PDB entry 9BI8 | X-ray diffraction, 2.25 A resolution | chains A and B

# Chain A (and B)
Name: Mitogen-activated protein kinase kinase kinase kinase 1
From: Homo sapiens
Notes: EC 2.7.11.1; chain B of this document is another copy of the same molecule, construct and numbering; everything in this record applies to it too
UniProt: Q92918 (M4K1_HUMAN); residue numbers follow UniProt; this construct covers 2-293
Chain sequence (311 residues; each row starts with the number of its first residue; numbers below 1 keep their minus sign (Met-14 is residue -14)):
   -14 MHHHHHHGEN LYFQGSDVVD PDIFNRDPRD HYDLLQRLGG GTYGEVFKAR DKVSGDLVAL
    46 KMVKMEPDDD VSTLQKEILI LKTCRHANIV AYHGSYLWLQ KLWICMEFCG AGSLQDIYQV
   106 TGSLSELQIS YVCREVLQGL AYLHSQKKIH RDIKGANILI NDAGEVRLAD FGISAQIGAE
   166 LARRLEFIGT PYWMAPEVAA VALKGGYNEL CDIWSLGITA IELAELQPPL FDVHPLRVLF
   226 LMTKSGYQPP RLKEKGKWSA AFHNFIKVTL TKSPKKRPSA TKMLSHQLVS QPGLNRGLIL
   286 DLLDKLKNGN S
Unresolved in the structure: -14 to 5, 296
Construct notes: initiating methionine (-14); expression tag (-13 to 1, 294-296); conflict Glu165 (Thr in Q92918), Glu171 (Ser in Q92918)
Small-molecule neighbours: A1APL ((3R,4S)-4-methyloxolan-3-yl [(6P)-8-amino-7-fluoro-6-(8-methyl-2,3-dihydro-1H-pyrido[2,3-b][1,4]oxazin-7-yl)isoquinolin-3-yl]carbamate): Leu23, Thr27, Tyr28, Val31, Ala44, Lys46, Val75, Met91, Glu92, Phe93, Cys94, Gly95, Ala96, Gly97, Asp101, Ala141, Asn142, Leu144, Ala154, Phe156, Gln161
Curated features (UniProtKB/Swiss-Prot):
  - active site: Asp137 (Proton acceptor)
  - binding site (ATP): Leu23 to Val31, Lys46
  - modified residue: Thr175 (Phosphothreonine)

# Chain A / chain B interface
Residue-residue contacts (102):
  Ile138(A) with Trp178(B)
  Lys139(A) with Trp178(B)
  Arg168(A) with Phe172(B), hydrogen bond (side chain-backbone); Ile173(B); Gly174(B)
  Leu170(A) with Pro220(B), hydrophobic; Leu221(B); Leu224(B), hydrophobic
  Glu171(A) with Phe172(B)
  Phe172(A) with Leu166(B), hydrophobic; Arg169(B); Ile173(B), hydrophobic; Ala187(B)
  Ile173(A) with Leu224(B), hydrophobic
  Pro176(A) with Pro220(B); Leu224(B), hydrophobic; Met227(B)
  Tyr177(A) with Ile203(B); Pro213(B), hydrophobic; Pro214(B); Leu215(B); Phe216(B), hydrophobic; Val218(B), hydrogen bond (side chain-backbone); Pro220(B); Val223(B), hydrophobic
  Trp178(A) with Ile138(B); Lys139(B); Trp199(B); Ser200(B), hydrogen bond (backbone-side chain); Ile203(B); Thr204(B); Glu207(B), hydrogen bond; Pro213(B), hydrophobic
  Met179(A) with Trp199(B), hydrogen bond (backbone-side chain); Met227(B)
  Ala180(A) with Trp199(B); Arg262(B)
  Pro181(A) with Trp199(B); Arg262(B)
  Glu182(A) with Tyr192(B); Cys196(B); Lys257(B); Pro259(B); Arg262(B), salt bridge
  Val183(A) with Tyr192(B), hydrophobic; Cys196(B), hydrophobic
  Ala184(A) with Leu224(B), hydrophobic; Thr228(B)
  Ala185(A) with Thr228(B)
  Val186(A) with Val186(B), hydrophobic; Gly190(B); Gly191(B)
  Leu188(A) with Phe225(B), hydrophobic; Thr228(B)
  Gly190(A) with Val183(B); Val186(B)
  Gly191(A) with Glu182(B); Val183(B); Val186(B)
  Tyr192(A) with Val183(B)
  Asn193(A) with Glu182(B), hydrogen bond
  Cys196(A) with Glu182(B)
  Trp199(A) with Trp178(B); Met179(B), hydrogen bond (side chain-backbone); Ala180(B); Pro181(B)
  Ser200(A) with Trp178(B), hydrogen bond (side chain-backbone)
  Ile203(A) with Tyr177(B); Trp178(B)
  Thr204(A) with Trp178(B)
  Glu207(A) with Trp178(B), hydrogen bond
  Pro213(A) with Tyr177(B), hydrophobic; Trp178(B), hydrophobic
  Pro214(A) with Tyr177(B)
  Leu215(A) with Tyr177(B)
  Phe216(A) with Tyr177(B), hydrophobic
  Val218(A) with Tyr177(B), hydrogen bond (backbone-side chain)
  His219(A) with Glu51(B), salt bridge; Asp53(B), salt bridge; Tyr177(B)
  Pro220(A) with Pro176(B); Tyr177(B)
  Leu221(A) with Glu51(B); Gly163(B); Leu166(B), hydrophobic; Ala167(B)
  Arg222(A) with Asp53(B), salt bridge
  Val223(A) with Tyr177(B), hydrophobic
  Leu224(A) with Leu166(B), hydrophobic; Leu170(B), hydrophobic; Pro176(B), hydrophobic; Leu188(B)
  Phe225(A) with Gly163(B)
  Met227(A) with Pro176(B); Tyr177(B)
  Thr228(A) with Ala184(B); Ala185(B); Leu188(B)
  Lys257(A) with Pro181(B)
  Arg262(A) with Ala180(B); Pro181(B); Glu182(B), salt bridge
Also at the interface, not in a pair above, chain A (50 interface residues in all): Leu166, Ala167, Arg169, Thr175, Pro259
Also at the interface, not in a pair above, chain B (52 interface residues in all): Ile162, Glu171, His219

# Summary
50 residues of chain A and 52 residues of chain B are in contact, with 10 hydrogen bonds and 5 salt bridges.
Polar contacts include Glu182(A)-Arg262(B), His219(A)-Glu51(B) and His219(A)-Asp53(B). Chain A binds compound
A1APL.
Both chains are Mitogen-activated protein kinase kinase kinase kinase 1 (Homo sapiens). Entry 9BI8 (Crystal
structure of inhibitor GNE-6893 bound to HPK1) was determined by X-ray diffraction (same publication as 9BIK
and 9BJ1).
